Entry 9DCC (electron microscopy, 3.12 A resolution); this record covers chains G and W of the 120 polymer chains in the assembly.

# Chain G (and W)
Name: Capsid protein
Source organism: adeno-associated virus 5
Notes: chain W of this document is another copy of the same molecule, construct and numbering; everything in this record applies to it too
Reference sequence: Q9YIJ1 (Q9YIJ1_9VIRU); residue numbers follow UniProt; this construct covers 1-724
Amino-acid sequence (724 residues; each row starts with the number of its first residue):
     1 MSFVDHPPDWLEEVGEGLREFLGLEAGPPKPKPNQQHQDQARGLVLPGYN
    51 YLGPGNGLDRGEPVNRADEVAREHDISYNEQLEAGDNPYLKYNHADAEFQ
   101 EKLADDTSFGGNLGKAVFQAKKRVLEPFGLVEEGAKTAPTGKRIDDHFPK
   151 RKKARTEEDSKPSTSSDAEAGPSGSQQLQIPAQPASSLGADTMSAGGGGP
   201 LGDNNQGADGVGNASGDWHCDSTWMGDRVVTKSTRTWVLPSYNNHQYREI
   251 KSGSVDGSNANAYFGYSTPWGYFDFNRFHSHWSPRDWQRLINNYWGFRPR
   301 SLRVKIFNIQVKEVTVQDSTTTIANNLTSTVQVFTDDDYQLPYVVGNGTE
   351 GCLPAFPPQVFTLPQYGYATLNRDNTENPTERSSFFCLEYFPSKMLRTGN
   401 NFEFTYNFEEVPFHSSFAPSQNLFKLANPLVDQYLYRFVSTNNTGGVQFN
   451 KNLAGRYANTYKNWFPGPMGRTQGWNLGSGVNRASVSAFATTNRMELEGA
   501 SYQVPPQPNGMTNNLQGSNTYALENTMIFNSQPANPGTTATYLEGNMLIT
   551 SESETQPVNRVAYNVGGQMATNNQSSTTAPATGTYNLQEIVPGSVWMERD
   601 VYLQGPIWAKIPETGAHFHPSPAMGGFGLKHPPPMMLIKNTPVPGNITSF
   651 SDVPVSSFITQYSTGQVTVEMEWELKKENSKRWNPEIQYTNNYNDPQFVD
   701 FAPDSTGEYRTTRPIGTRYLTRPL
Not modelled in the structure: 1-206
What the authors report for this chain:
  - binding site for the 2-nt DNA strand: His619, Pro620, Ser621, Pro622

# How chain G and chain W interact
Residue-residue contacts (111):
  Gly207(G) - Ala208(W)  hydrogen bond (backbone-backbone)
  Gly207(G) - Asp209(W)
  Gly210(G) - Arg397(W)
  Val211(G) - Val211(W)  hydrophobic
  Val211(G) - Leu327(W)
  Val211(G) - Arg397(W)  hydrogen bond (backbone-side chain)
  Gly212(G) - Asp209(W)
  Gly212(G) - Val211(W)
  Gly212(G) - Arg397(W)
  Gly212(G) - Thr398(W)
  Gly212(G) - Gly399(W)  hydrogen bond (backbone-backbone)
  Asn213(G) - Asp209(W)  hydrogen bond
  Asn213(G) - Arg397(W)  hydrogen bond (backbone-side chain)
  Asn213(G) - Asn400(W)  hydrogen bond
  Ala214(G) - Met395(W)
  Ala214(G) - Arg397(W)
  Ala214(G) - Asn400(W)  hydrogen bond (backbone-side chain)
  Gly216(G) - Met395(W)
  Asp217(G) - Ser393(W)
  Asp217(G) - Lys394(W)
  Asp217(G) - Met395(W)  hydrogen bond (side chain-backbone)
  Trp218(G) - Gln332(W)
  Trp218(G) - Glu389(W)  hydrogen bond (side chain-backbone)
  Trp218(G) - Phe391(W)
  Trp218(G) - Pro392(W)
  Trp218(G) - Ser393(W)  hydrogen bond (backbone-backbone)
  Trp218(G) - Met395(W)
  Cys220(G) - Glu389(W)  hydrogen bond (side chain-backbone)
  Cys220(G) - Tyr390(W)
  Cys220(G) - Phe391(W)
  Cys220(G) - Pro392(W)
  Ser222(G) - Tyr390(W)  hydrogen bond
  Val238(G) - Val655(W)  hydrophobic
  Pro240(G) - Ile647(W)
  Pro240(G) - Ser649(W)
  Tyr242(G) - Phe650(W)
  Asp286(G) - Tyr390(W)  hydrogen bond
  Phe307(G) - Met395(W)  hydrophobic
  Asn308(G) - Met395(W)
  Asn308(G) - Arg397(W)
  Ile309(G) - Thr328(W)
  Ile309(G) - Arg397(W)
  Gln310(G) - Thr328(W)
  Gln310(G) - Ser329(W)
  Gln310(G) - Val643(W)
  Lys312(G) - Val643(W)
  Ile323(G) - Asn646(W)
  Ile323(G) - Ile659(W)  hydrophobic
  Asn325(G) - Asn326(W)  hydrogen bond
  Asn325(G) - Thr328(W)
  Glu350(G) - Phe650(W)
  Glu350(G) - Asp652(W)
  Gly351(G) - Phe650(W)
  Phe356(G) - Phe385(W)  hydrophobic
  Pro357(G) - Glu389(W)
  Pro358(G) - Tyr247(W)  hydrophobic
  Pro358(G) - Cys387(W)
  Pro358(G) - Glu389(W)
  Gln359(G) - Pro654(W)
  Val360(G) - Pro644(W)  hydrophobic
  Val360(G) - Pro654(W)
  Val360(G) - Val655(W)  hydrogen bond (backbone-backbone)
  Val360(G) - Phe658(W)  hydrophobic
  Thr362(G) - Ile647(W)
  Thr362(G) - Ser649(W)
  Thr362(G) - Phe650(W)
  Thr362(G) - Ser651(W)  hydrogen bond (side chain-backbone)
  Leu363(G) - Phe650(W)
  Pro364(G) - Phe650(W)  hydrophobic
  Thr398(G) - Thr328(W)
  Thr398(G) - Arg397(W)
  Pro533(G) - Asp652(W)
  Pro533(G) - Val653(W)
  Ala534(G) - Asp652(W)
  Asn535(G) - Val653(W)
  Pro536(G) - Phe650(W)
  Pro536(G) - Ser651(W)
  Tyr662(G) - Pro644(W)  hydrogen bond (side chain-backbone)
  Tyr662(G) - Gly645(W)  hydrogen bond (side chain-backbone)
  Tyr662(G) - Asn646(W)
  Thr664(G) - Pro644(W)
  Gln666(G) - Met395(W)
  Gln666(G) - Thr641(W)
  Asn691(G) - Glu381(W)  hydrogen bond (side chain-backbone)
  Asn692(G) - Glu381(W)
  Tyr693(G) - Glu381(W)  hydrogen bond (backbone-side chain)
  Asp695(G) - Arg373(W)  salt bridge
  Pro696(G) - Arg373(W)  hydrogen bond (backbone-side chain)
  Pro696(G) - Asn378(W)
  Pro696(G) - Pro379(W)
  Pro696(G) - Glu381(W)
  Gln697(G) - Arg373(W)
  Gln697(G) - Asn378(W)  hydrogen bond
  Gln697(G) - Pro379(W)
  Phe698(G) - Pro379(W)
  Val699(G) - Tyr266(W)
  Val699(G) - Pro379(W)  hydrophobic
  Val699(G) - Ser383(W)
  Ala702(G) - Tyr266(W)
  Ala702(G) - Phe385(W)  hydrophobic
  Pro703(G) - Tyr247(W)
  Pro703(G) - Glu249(W)
  Pro703(G) - Tyr266(W)
  Pro703(G) - Phe385(W)
  Asp704(G) - Tyr247(W)
  Asp704(G) - Arg248(W)
  Asp704(G) - Glu249(W)  hydrogen bond (backbone-backbone)
  Ser705(G) - Arg248(W)
  Ser705(G) - Glu249(W)
  Gly707(G) - Gln246(W)
  Gly707(G) - Tyr247(W)
Also at the interface, not in a pair above, chain G (63 interface residues in all): His219, Asp221, Thr236, Ser283, Val314, Thr320, Thr322, Leu327, Phe701, Thr706
Also at the interface, not in a pair above, chain W (53 interface residues in all): Lys251, Phe264, Gln317, Thr330, Thr380, Pro642, Thr648

# Overview
63 residues of chain G face 53 of chain W across their interface, with 23 hydrogen bonds and 1 salt bridge.
Polar contacts include Asp695(G)-Arg373(W), Val211(G)-Arg397(W) and Asn213(G)-Asp209(W). From the paper: a
binding site for the 2-nt DNA strand at His619(G), Pro620(G) and Ser621(G) among others.
Both chains are Capsid protein (adeno-associated virus 5). Entry 9DCC (The Structure of AAV5 at 55 Degrees
Celsius) was determined by electron microscopy (same publication as 9DCB and 9DC7).
